1JGU - chains L and H; structure by X-ray diffraction, 1.80 A resolution.

# Chain L
Name: Antibody Light Chain
From: Mus musculus
Notes: antibody fragment or engineered binder
Sequence (220 residues; each row starts with the number of its first residue; a row labelled like 27A-27E holds insertion residues (27A, then the next letters in order)):
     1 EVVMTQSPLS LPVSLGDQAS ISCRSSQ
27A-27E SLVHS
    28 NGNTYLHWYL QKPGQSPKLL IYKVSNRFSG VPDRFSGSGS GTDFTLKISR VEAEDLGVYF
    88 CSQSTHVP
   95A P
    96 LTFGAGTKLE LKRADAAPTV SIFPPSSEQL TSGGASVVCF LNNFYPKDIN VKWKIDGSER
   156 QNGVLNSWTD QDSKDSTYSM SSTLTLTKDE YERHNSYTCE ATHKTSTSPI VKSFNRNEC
Cystine bridges: Cys-23/Cys-88, Cys-134/Cys-194
Residues lining bound ligands: HBC ((2-amino-3-phenyl-bicyclo[2.2.1]hept-2-yl)-phenyl-methanone): Ser-91, Val-94, Pro-95, Leu-96

# Chain H
Name: Antibody Heavy Chain
From: Mus musculus
Notes: antibody fragment or engineered binder
Sequence (217 residues; row label = number of the first residue in the row; a row labelled like 82A-82C holds insertion residues (82A, then the next letters in order)):
     1 EVKLVESRGG LVKPGGSLQL SCAASGFTFS GYAMSWFRLT PEKRLEWVAS IYNGFRIHYL
    61 DSVKGRFTIS SDYARNILYL QM
82A-82C STL
    83 RSEDTAMYYC SRGDAYSR
100A-100B YF
   101 DVWGAGTTVT VSAAKTTAPS VYPLAPVCGD TTGSSVTLGC LVKGYFPEPV TLTWNSGSLS
   161 SGVHTFPAVL QSDLYTLSSS VTVTSSTWPS QSITCNVAHP ASSTKVDKKI EP
Cystine bridges: Cys-22/Cys-92, Cys-140/Cys-195
Residues lining bound ligands: HBC ((2-amino-3-phenyl-bicyclo[2.2.1]hept-2-yl)-phenyl-methanone): Ala-33, Trp-47, Ser-50, Tyr-52, Arg-56, His-58, Asp-96, Ala-97, Arg-100, Phe-100B

# How chain L and chain H interact
Contacting residue pairs (72):
  His-27D(L) with Arg-100(H)
  Tyr-32(L) with Tyr-98(H); Ser-99(H); Arg-100(H)
  His-34(L) with Ser-99(H); Arg-100(H), hydrogen bond (side chain-backbone)
  Tyr-36(L) with Tyr-100A(H); Phe-100B(H), hydrogen bond (side chain-backbone)
  Gln-38(L) with Leu-39(H); Tyr-91(H), hydrogen bond
  Ser-43(L) with Tyr-91(H); Trp-103(H); Gly-104(H), hydrogen bond (side chain-backbone); Ala-105(H); Gly-106(H)
  Pro-44(L) with Leu-45(H), hydrophobic; Trp-103(H)
  Leu-46(L) with Tyr-100A(H), hydrophobic; Phe-100B(H)
  Tyr-49(L) with Tyr-100A(H), hydrophobic
  Lys-50(L) with Ser-99(H), hydrogen bond
  Phe-55(L) with Tyr-100A(H); Asp-101(H)
  Ser-91(L) with Arg-100(H), hydrogen bond (backbone-side chain)
  Thr-92(L) with Arg-100(H)
  Pro-95(L) with Trp-47(H), hydrophobic; His-58(H)
  Pro-95A(L) with Trp-47(H), hydrophobic
  Leu-96(L) with Trp-47(H); Phe-100B(H), hydrophobic
  Phe-98(L) with Phe-37(H), hydrophobic; Leu-45(H)
  Ser-116(L) with Thr-137(H)
  Ile-117(L) with Val-127(H)
  Phe-118(L) with Leu-124(H); Ala-125(H); Pro-126(H); Thr-137(H)
  Pro-119(L) with Ala-125(H); Val-127(H)
  Ser-121(L) with Tyr-122(H); Pro-123(H)
  Glu-123(L) with Tyr-122(H); Pro-123(H); Lys-208(H), salt bridge
  Gln-124(L) with Tyr-122(H); Lys-143(H)
  Ser-127(L) with Tyr-122(H)
  Ser-131(L) with Leu-141(H); Lys-143(H)
  Phe-135(L) with Phe-166(H), hydrophobic; Ser-178(H); Ser-179(H); Ser-180(H)
  Asn-137(L) with His-164(H); Phe-166(H); Ser-180(H), hydrogen bond
  Asn-138(L) with His-164(H)
  Leu-160(L) with Leu-170(H); Gln-171(H)
  Asn-161(L) with Val-169(H)
  Ser-162(L) with Phe-166(H); Pro-167(H), hydrogen bond (side chain-backbone)
  Trp-163(L) with Pro-167(H)
  Thr-164(L) with Phe-166(H)
  Ser-174(L) with His-164(H), hydrogen bond; Phe-166(H)
  Met-175(L) with Phe-166(H)
  Ser-176(L) with Phe-166(H); Ser-178(H), hydrogen bond
  Lys-207(L) with Asp-130(H), salt bridge
  Phe-209(L) with Val-127(H), hydrophobic
Interface residues without a listed pair, chain L (46 interface residues in all): Gln-42, Phe-87, Val-94, Val-133, Asp-167, Thr-180, Glu-213
Interface residues without a listed pair, chain H (43 interface residues in all): Lys-43, Glu-46, Leu-60, Cys-128, Leu-138, Gly-139, Thr-165

# Overview
46 residues of chain L and 43 residues of chain H are in contact, with 10 hydrogen bonds and 2 salt bridges.
Polar contacts include Glu-123(L)/Lys-208(H), Lys-207(L)/Asp-130(H) and His-34(L)/Arg-100(H). Compound HBC is
bound between chain L and chain H.
Chain L is Antibody Light Chain and chain H is Antibody Heavy Chain, both from Mus musculus; the structure,
Structural basis for disfavored elimination reaction in catalytic antibody 1D4, was determined by X-ray
diffraction, deposited together with 1JGV.
